Entry 6ILO (electron microscopy, 3.20 A resolution); this record covers chains A and B of the 3 polymer chains in the assembly.

Chain A:
Name: Capsid protein VP1
Organism: Echovirus E6
Chain sequence (227 residues; numbered 57 to 283; the number before each row is that of its first residue):
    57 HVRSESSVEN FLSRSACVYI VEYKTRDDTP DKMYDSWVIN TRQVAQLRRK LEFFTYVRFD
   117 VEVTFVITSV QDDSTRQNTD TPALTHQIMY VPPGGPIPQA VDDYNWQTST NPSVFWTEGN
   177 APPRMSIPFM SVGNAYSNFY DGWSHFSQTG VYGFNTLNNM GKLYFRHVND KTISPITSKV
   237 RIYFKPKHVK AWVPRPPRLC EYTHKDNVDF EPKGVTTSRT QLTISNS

Chain B:
Name: Capsid protein VP2
Organism: Echovirus E6
Chain sequence (249 residues; numbered 10 to 258; the number before each row is that of its first residue):
    10 SDRVRSITLG NSTITTQESA NVVVGYGVWP DYLSDEEATA EDQPTQPDVA TCRFYTLDSV
    70 SWMKESQGWW WKFPDALRDM GLFGQNMQYH YLGRSGYTIH VQCNASKFHQ GCLLVVCVPE
   130 AEMGAANINE KINREHLSNG EVANTFSGTK SSNTNDVQQA VFNAGMGVAV GNLTIFPHQW
   190 INLRTNNCAT IVMPYINSVP MDNMFRHYNF TLMIIPFAKL DYAAGSSTYI PITVTVAPMC
   250 AEYNGLRLG
Not modelled in the structure: 44-50

Interface between chain A and chain B:
Pairs across the interface - 77 pairs, chain A then chain B:
  Thr111(A) - Glu129(B)
  Tyr112(A) - Glu129(B)  hydrogen bond
  Tyr112(A) - Ile205(B)  hydrophobic
  Tyr112(A) - Asn206(B)
  Tyr112(A) - Ser207(B)
  Asn190(A) - Ser207(B)  hydrogen bond (side chain-backbone)
  Ala191(A) - Ser207(B)
  Ser193(A) - Ser207(B)
  Phe195(A) - Glu129(B)
  Phe195(A) - Glu131(B)
  Tyr196(A) - Glu129(B)
  Tyr196(A) - Glu131(B)
  Tyr196(A) - Arg215(B)
  Tyr196(A) - His216(B)
  Asp197(A) - Lys81(B)  salt bridge
  Asp197(A) - Glu129(B)  hydrogen bond (backbone-side chain)
  Asp197(A) - Ala130(B)
  Asp197(A) - His216(B)
  Asp197(A) - Tyr217(B)  hydrogen bond (backbone-backbone)
  Asp197(A) - Thr220(B)
  Gly198(A) - Arg215(B)
  Trp199(A) - Arg143(B)
  Trp199(A) - Leu146(B)  hydrophobic
  Trp199(A) - Arg215(B)  hydrogen bond (backbone-side chain)
  Trp199(A) - Tyr217(B)
  Ser200(A) - Arg215(B)  hydrogen bond (backbone-side chain)
  Phe202(A) - Arg215(B)
  Ser203(A) - Arg143(B)  hydrogen bond
  Ser203(A) - Arg215(B)
  Gln204(A) - Lys140(B)  hydrogen bond
  Gln204(A) - Ile141(B)
  Gln204(A) - Asn142(B)
  Gln204(A) - Arg143(B)
  Tyr208(A) - Glu131(B)
  Tyr208(A) - Met132(B)  hydrogen bond (side chain-backbone)
  Tyr208(A) - Leu146(B)  hydrophobic
  Gly209(A) - Glu131(B)
  Leu213(A) - Val208(B)  hydrophobic
  Val249(A) - Tyr35(B)  hydrophobic
  Pro250(A) - Ile184(B)
  Pro250(A) - Phe185(B)
  Arg251(A) - Pro128(B)  hydrogen bond (side chain-backbone)
  Arg251(A) - Glu129(B)
  Arg251(A) - Phe185(B)
  Pro252(A) - Val177(B)  hydrophobic
  Pro252(A) - Asn181(B)
  Pro252(A) - Ile184(B)
  Pro252(A) - Phe185(B)
  Pro253(A) - Val177(B)
  Arg254(A) - Met175(B)
  Arg254(A) - Gly176(B)
  Leu255(A) - Asn172(B)
  Leu255(A) - Gly176(B)  hydrogen bond (backbone-backbone)
  Leu255(A) - Ala178(B)
  Cys256(A) - Gly176(B)  hydrogen bond (backbone-backbone)
  Thr259(A) - Ile137(B)
  His260(A) - Ile137(B)
  His260(A) - Asn138(B)
  Asn263(A) - Ile137(B)
  Val264(A) - Glu131(B)
  Val264(A) - Met132(B)
  Val264(A) - Gly133(B)
  Asp265(A) - Met132(B)
  Asp265(A) - Gly133(B)
  Asp265(A) - Ala134(B)  hydrogen bond (side chain-backbone)
  Asp265(A) - Ile137(B)
  Phe266(A) - Gly133(B)
  Phe266(A) - Gly174(B)
  Phe266(A) - Met175(B)
  Phe266(A) - Gly176(B)
  Glu267(A) - Ile137(B)
  Pro268(A) - Lys159(B)
  Pro268(A) - Gln167(B)
  Pro268(A) - Phe171(B)  hydrophobic
  Pro268(A) - Asn172(B)
  Lys269(A) - Phe171(B)
  Lys269(A) - Asn172(B)  hydrogen bond (backbone-side chain)
Also at the interface, not in a pair above, chain A (38 interface residues in all): Gly189, His201, Gly270, Val271
Also at the interface, not in a pair above, chain B (40 interface residues in all): Glu139, Pro209, Asp211, Phe214

Overview:
The interface between chain A and chain B involves 38 residues on one side and 40 on the other, with 14
hydrogen bonds and 1 salt bridge. Polar pairs include Asp197(A)-Lys81(B), Tyr112(A)-Glu129(B) and
Asn190(A)-Ser207(B).
Chain A is Capsid protein VP1 and chain B is Capsid protein VP2, both from Echovirus E6; the structure,
Cryo-EM structure of empty Echovirus 6 particle at PH 7.4, was determined by electron microscopy together with
6ILJ, 6ILK, 6ILL, 6ILM, 6ILN and 6ILP from the same study.
